Entry 7TXY (X-ray diffraction, 1.75 A resolution); this record covers chains B and D of the 4 polymer chains in the assembly.

Chain B (and D):
Molecule: 2-aminophenol 1,6-dioxygenase subunit beta
Source organism: Micromonospora rosaria
Notes: chain D of this document is another copy of the same molecule, construct and numbering; everything in this record applies to it too
Chain sequence (337 residues; each row starts with the number of its first residue):
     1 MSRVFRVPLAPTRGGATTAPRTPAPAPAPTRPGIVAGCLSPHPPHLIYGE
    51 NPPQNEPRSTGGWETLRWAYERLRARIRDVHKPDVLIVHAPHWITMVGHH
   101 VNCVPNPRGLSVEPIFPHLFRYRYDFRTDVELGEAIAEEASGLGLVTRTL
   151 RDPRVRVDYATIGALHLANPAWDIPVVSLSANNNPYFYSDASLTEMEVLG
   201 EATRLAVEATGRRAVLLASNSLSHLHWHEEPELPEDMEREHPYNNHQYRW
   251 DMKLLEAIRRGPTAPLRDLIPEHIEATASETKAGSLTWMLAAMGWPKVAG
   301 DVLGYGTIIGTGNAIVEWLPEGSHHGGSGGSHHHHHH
Disordered / not traced: 1-30, 323-337 (chain D: 1-29, 322-337)
Metal / ion sites: Fe2+: His-42, His-92, Glu-280
What the authors report for this chain:
  - conformationally variable residues (loop rearrangement): Asn-184 to Tyr-188

How chain B and chain D interact:
Pairs across the interface (47):
  Thr-60(B) with Arg-249(D), hydrogen bond (backbone-side chain)
  Glu-64(B) with Tyr-248(D), hydrogen bond; Met-252(D)
  Thr-65(B) with Tyr-305(D)
  Trp-68(B) with Met-252(D), hydrophobic; Leu-255(D), hydrophobic; Arg-259(D)
  Glu-71(B) with Arg-259(D), salt bridge
  Arg-72(B) with Asp-301(D), salt bridge; Val-302(D), hydrogen bond (side chain-backbone); Leu-303(D)
  Leu-233(B) with Asn-245(D)
  Glu-235(B) with Asn-245(D)
  Asp-236(B) with Asn-245(D)
  Met-237(B) with Pro-242(D); Asn-245(D), hydrogen bond (backbone-side chain); Tyr-248(D), hydrophobic
  Glu-238(B) with His-241(D), hydrogen bond (backbone-side chain); Pro-242(D); Tyr-243(D); Asn-244(D)
  Glu-240(B) with His-241(D)
  His-241(B) with Glu-238(D), hydrogen bond (side chain-backbone); Glu-240(D); His-241(D)
  Pro-242(B) with Met-237(D); Glu-238(D)
  Tyr-243(B) with Glu-238(D)
  Asn-244(B) with Glu-238(D)
  Asn-245(B) with Leu-233(D); Glu-235(D); Asp-236(D); Met-237(D), hydrogen bond (side chain-backbone)
  Tyr-248(B) with Trp-63(D); Glu-64(D), hydrogen bond; Met-237(D), hydrophobic
  Arg-249(B) with Thr-60(D), hydrogen bond
  Met-252(B) with Glu-64(D); Trp-68(D), hydrophobic
  Leu-255(B) with Trp-68(D), hydrophobic
  Glu-256(B) with Trp-68(D), hydrogen bond
  Arg-259(B) with Trp-68(D); Glu-71(D), salt bridge
  Asp-301(B) with Arg-72(D), salt bridge
  Val-302(B) with Arg-72(D), hydrogen bond (backbone-side chain)
  Leu-303(B) with Arg-72(D)
  Tyr-305(B) with Thr-65(D)
Also at the interface, not in a pair above, chain B (28 interface residues in all): Trp-63
Also at the interface, not in a pair above, chain D (28 interface residues in all): Glu-256

Summary:
Chain B and chain D each contribute 28 residues to their interface, with 11 hydrogen bonds and 4 salt bridges.
Polar contacts include Glu-71(B)/Arg-259(D), Arg-72(B)/Asp-301(D) and Thr-60(B)/Arg-249(D). His-42(B),
His-92(B) and Glu-280(B) form the Fe2+ site. From the paper: conformational variability at Asn-184(B).
Both chains are 2-aminophenol 1,6-dioxygenase subunit beta (Micromonospora rosaria). Entry 7TXY (Crystal
structure of the 2-Aminophenol 1,6-dioxygenase from the ARO bacterial microcompartment of Micromonospora
rosaria) was determined by X-ray diffraction.
